8SK7 - chains A and I of the 9 polymer chains in the assembly; structure by electron microscopy, 2.93 A resolution.

== Chain A ==
Protein: Hemagglutinin HA1 chain
Source organism: Influenza A virus
UniProt: A4GCK8 (HEMA_I43A0); residues 11-331 here correspond to UniProt positions 18-338 (UniProt number = residue number + 7)
Chain sequence (321 residues; numbered 11 to 331; the number before each row is that of its first residue):
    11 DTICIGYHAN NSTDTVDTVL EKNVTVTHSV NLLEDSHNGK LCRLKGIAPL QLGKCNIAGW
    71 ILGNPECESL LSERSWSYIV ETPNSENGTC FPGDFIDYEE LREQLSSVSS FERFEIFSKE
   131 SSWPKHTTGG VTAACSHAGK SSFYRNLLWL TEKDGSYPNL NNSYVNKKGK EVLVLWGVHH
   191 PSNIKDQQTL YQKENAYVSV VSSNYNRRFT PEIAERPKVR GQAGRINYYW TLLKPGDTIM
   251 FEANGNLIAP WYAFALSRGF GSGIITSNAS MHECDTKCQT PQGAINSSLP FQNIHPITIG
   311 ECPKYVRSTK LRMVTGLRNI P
Disulfides: Cys65-Cys77, Cys100-Cys145, Cys288-Cys312
Covalent attachments: N-acetylglucosamine (NAG) linked to Asn21, Asn33, Asn97, Asn171, Asn278, Asn296
Sequence notes: conflict Phe101 (Tyr108 in A4GCK8), Ile307 (Val314 in A4GCK8)
Swiss-Prot annotation at these positions:
  - glycosylation (N-linked (GlcNAc...) asparagine): Asn20, Asn21, Asn33, Asn97, Asn171, Asn278, Asn296

== Chain I ==
Protein: Hemagglutinin
Source organism: Influenza A virus
UniProt: A4GCK8 (HEMA_I43A0); residues -4 to 175 here correspond to UniProt positions 339-518 (UniProt number = residue number + 343)
Chain sequence (232 residues; each row starts with the number of its first residue; numbers below 1 keep their minus sign (Ser-4 is residue -4)):
    -4 SIQSRGLFGA IAGFIEGGWT GMIDGWYGYH WQNEQGSGYA ADQKSTQNAI NGITNIVNSV
    56 IEKMNTQFTA VGKEFNNLEK RMENLNKKVD DGFLDIWTYN AELLVLLINE RTLDFHDSNV
   116 KNLYEKVKNQ LRNNAKEIGN GCFEFYHKCN NECMESVKNG TYDYPKYSEE SKLNREKIDG
   176 SGYIPEAPRD GQAYVRKDGE WVLLSTFLGS GLNDIFEAQK IEWHEGHHHH HH
Unresolved in the structure: -4 to 8, 174-227
Disulfides: Cys144-Cys148
Sequence notes: conflict Trp26 (His369 in A4GCK8), Ile51 (Lys394 in A4GCK8), Ile103 (Glu446 in A4GCK8); expression tag (176-227)
Swiss-Prot annotation at these positions:
  - site: Arg0, Gly1 (Cleavage)
  - glycosylation: Asn154 (N-linked (GlcNAc...) asparagine)

== Chain A / chain I interface ==
Pairs across the interface - 10 pairs, chain A then chain I:
  Asp107(A) - Leu73(I)
  Glu109(A) - Arg76(I)
  Glu110(A) - Leu73(I)
  Glu110(A) - Lys75(I)  hydrogen bond (side chain-backbone)
  Glu110(A) - Arg76(I)  salt bridge
  Glu113(A) - Lys75(I)
  Glu113(A) - Arg76(I)
  Glu113(A) - Asn79(I)  hydrogen bond
  Gln114(A) - Asn72(I)
  Gln114(A) - Lys75(I)
Interface residues without a listed pair, chain A (6 interface residues in all): Trp240
Interface residues without a listed pair, chain I (6 interface residues in all): Glu74

== Overview ==
The chain A/chain I interface involves 6 residues from each chain, with 2 hydrogen bonds and 1 salt bridge.
Polar contacts include Glu110(A)-Arg76(I), Glu110(A)-Lys75(I) and Glu113(A)-Asn79(I).
Chain A is Hemagglutinin HA1 chain and chain I is Hemagglutinin, both from Influenza A virus; the structure,
Cryo-EM structure of designed Influenza HA binder, HA_20, bound to Influenza HA (Strain: Iowa43), was
determined by electron microscopy.
